PDB entry 3EES | X-ray diffraction, 1.90 A resolution | chains A and B

== Chain A (and B) ==
Protein: Probable pyrophosphohydrolase
From: Bdellovibrio bacteriovorus
Notes: EC 3.6.1.-; chain B of this document is another copy of the same molecule, construct and numbering; everything in this record applies to it too
UniProtKB: Q6MPX4 (Q6MPX4_BDEBA); residue numbers follow UniProt; this construct covers 1-153
Amino-acid sequence (153 residues; each row starts with the number of its first residue):
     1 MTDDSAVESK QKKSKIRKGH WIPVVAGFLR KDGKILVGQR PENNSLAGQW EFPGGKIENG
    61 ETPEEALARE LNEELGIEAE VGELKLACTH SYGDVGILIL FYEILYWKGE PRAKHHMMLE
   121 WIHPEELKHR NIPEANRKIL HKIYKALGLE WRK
Unresolved in the structure: 1-19, 151-153 (chain B: 1-17, 42-47, 152-153)
What the authors report for this chain:
  - contacts within the chain: Glu-58/Glu-61 (backbone contact), Arg-69/Glu-70 (salt bridge), Glu-61/Arg-69 (salt bridge), Lys-56/Arg-69 (hydrogen bond), Gly-54/Glu-74 (water-mediated contact), Leu-75/Arg-112 (backbone contact)
  - self-association interface (contacts with another copy of this molecule): Ala-87 to Thr-89
  - conformationally variable residues (order/disorder transition): Asn-43 to Ala-47
  - mutagenesis - H116Q (2-fold): decreased catalytic activity on RNA
  - specificity-determining residues: Lys-56 (proposed by the authors, not directly observed)

== Chain A / chain B interface ==
Pairs across the interface (36; chain A residue first):
  Trp-21(A) / Trp-21(B)
  Trp-21(A) / Pro-23(B)
  Trp-21(A) / Ile-57(B)
  Trp-21(A) / Glu-58(B)
  Trp-21(A) / Asn-59(B)
  Pro-23(A) / Trp-21(B)
  Pro-23(A) / Leu-98(B)  hydrophobic
  Ile-57(A) / Trp-21(B)
  Ile-57(A) / Leu-98(B)  hydrophobic
  Asn-59(A) / Lys-18(B)  hydrogen bond (side chain-backbone)
  Asn-59(A) / Gly-19(B)
  Glu-61(A) / Thr-89(B)  hydrogen bond (backbone-side chain)
  Thr-62(A) / Thr-89(B)
  Pro-63(A) / Thr-89(B)
  Leu-84(A) / Leu-84(B)  hydrophobic
  Leu-84(A) / Leu-86(B)
  Leu-84(A) / Ala-87(B)  hydrophobic
  Leu-86(A) / Leu-84(B)
  Ala-87(A) / Pro-63(B)
  Ala-87(A) / Leu-84(B)
  Ala-87(A) / Leu-100(B)  hydrophobic
  Ala-87(A) / Tyr-102(B)
  Thr-89(A) / Glu-61(B)  hydrogen bond (side chain-backbone)
  Thr-89(A) / Thr-62(B)
  Thr-89(A) / Pro-63(B)
  Ser-91(A) / Asn-59(B)  hydrogen bond
  Ser-91(A) / Gly-60(B)  hydrogen bond (side chain-backbone)
  Gly-93(A) / Asn-59(B)  hydrogen bond (backbone-side chain)
  Val-95(A) / Asn-59(B)
  Gly-96(A) / Asn-59(B)  hydrogen bond (backbone-side chain)
  Leu-98(A) / Pro-23(B)  hydrophobic
  Leu-98(A) / Leu-98(B)  hydrophobic
  Leu-100(A) / Ala-87(B)  hydrophobic
  Leu-100(A) / Leu-100(B)  hydrophobic
  Tyr-102(A) / Ala-87(B)
  Lys-142(A) / Glu-64(B)  salt bridge
Other interface residues (no listed pair), chain A (23 interface residues in all): Glu-58, Gly-60, Cys-88, Asp-94
Other interface residues (no listed pair), chain B (21 interface residues in all): His-20, Ser-91

== Overview ==
23 residues of chain A and 21 residues of chain B are in contact; the contacts include 7 hydrogen bonds and 1
salt bridge. Among the polar pairs are Lys-142(A)/Glu-64(B), Asn-59(A)/Lys-18(B) and Glu-61(A)/Thr-89(B). The
paper reports that H116Q of chain A reduces catalytic activity on RNA; the specificity determinant Lys-56(A).
Chain A and chain B are both Probable pyrophosphohydrolase (Bdellovibrio bacteriovorus); the structure,
Structure of the RNA pyrophosphohydrolase BdRppH, was determined by X-ray diffraction (same publication as
3EEU and 3EF5).
